Entry 1HCY (X-ray diffraction, 3.20 A resolution); this record covers chains D and E of the 6 polymer chains in the assembly.

[Chain D (and E)]
Molecule: Arthropodan hemocyanin
Source organism: Panulirus interruptus
Notes: chain E of this document is another copy of the same molecule, construct and numbering; everything in this record applies to it too
UniProtKB: P04254 (HCYA_PANIN); residues 1-657 here = UniProt positions 1-657
Sequence (657 residues; each row starts with the number of its first residue):
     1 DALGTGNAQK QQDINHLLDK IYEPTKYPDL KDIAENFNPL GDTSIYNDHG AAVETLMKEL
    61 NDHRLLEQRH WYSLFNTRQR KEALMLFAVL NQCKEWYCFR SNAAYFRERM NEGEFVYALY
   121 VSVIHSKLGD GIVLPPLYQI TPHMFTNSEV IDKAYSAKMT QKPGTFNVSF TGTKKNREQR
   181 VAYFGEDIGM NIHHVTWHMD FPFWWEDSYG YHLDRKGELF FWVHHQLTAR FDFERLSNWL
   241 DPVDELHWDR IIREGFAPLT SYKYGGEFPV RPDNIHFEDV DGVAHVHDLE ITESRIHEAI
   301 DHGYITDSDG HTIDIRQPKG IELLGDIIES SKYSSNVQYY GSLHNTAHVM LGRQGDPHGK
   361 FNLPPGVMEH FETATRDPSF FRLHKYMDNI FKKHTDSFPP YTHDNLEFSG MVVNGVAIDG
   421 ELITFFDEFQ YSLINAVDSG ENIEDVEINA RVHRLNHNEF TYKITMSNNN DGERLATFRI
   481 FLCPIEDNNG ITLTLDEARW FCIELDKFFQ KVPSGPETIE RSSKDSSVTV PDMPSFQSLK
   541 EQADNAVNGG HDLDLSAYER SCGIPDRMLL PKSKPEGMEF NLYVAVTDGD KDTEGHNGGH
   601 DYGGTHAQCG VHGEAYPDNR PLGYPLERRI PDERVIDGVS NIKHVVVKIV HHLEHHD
Unresolved in the structure: 597-605, 654-657
Construct notes: conflict Asp32 (Glu in P04254), Pro163 (Gln in P04254), Asn458 (Lys in P04254), Ser514 (Lys in P04254)
Swiss-Prot annotation at these positions:
  - binding site (Cu cation): His194, His198, His224, His344, His348, His384
  - glycosylation: Asn167 (N-linked (GlcNAc...) asparagine)
Disulfide bonds: Cys93-Cys98, Cys483-Cys502, Cys562-Cys609
Covalent attachments: N-acetylglucosamine (NAG) linked to Asn167

[How chain D and chain E interact]
Residue-residue contacts (48; chain D residue first):
  Tyr155(D) with Met159(E), hydrophobic
  Ser156(D) with Asp438(E), hydrogen bond
  Lys158(D) with Met159(E)
  Met159(D) with Tyr155(E), hydrophobic; Lys158(E); Val437(E), hydrophobic; Asp438(E)
  Thr160(D) with Asp438(E); Gly440(E)
  Gln161(D) with Ile443(E)
  Gly172(D) with Lys360(E); Phe361(E)
  Thr173(D) with Gly359(E), hydrogen bond (side chain-backbone); Lys360(E), hydrogen bond (backbone-backbone); Phe361(E); Asn362(E)
  Asn176(D) with His358(E); Gly359(E)
  Arg177(D) with Lys360(E); Phe361(E)
  Glu254(D) with Lys360(E), salt bridge
  Gly255(D) with Lys360(E); Phe361(E)
  Phe256(D) with Phe361(E), hydrophobic
  Ala257(D) with Phe361(E); Leu363(E), hydrophobic
  Leu259(D) with Phe361(E); Leu363(E), hydrophobic
  Glu267(D) with Glu267(E)
  Val270(D) with Val270(E), hydrophobic
  Pro272(D) with Pro272(E), hydrophobic
  Asp273(D) with Lys360(E), salt bridge
  Gly359(D) with Thr173(E), hydrogen bond (backbone-side chain); Asn176(E)
  Lys360(D) with Thr173(E), hydrogen bond (backbone-side chain); Arg177(E); Glu254(E), salt bridge; Asp273(E), salt bridge
  Phe361(D) with Thr173(E); Arg177(E); Gly255(E)
  Asn362(D) with Thr173(E)
  Asp438(D) with Ser156(E), hydrogen bond; Met159(E); Thr160(E)
  Gly440(D) with Thr160(E)
  Ile443(D) with Met159(E); Gln161(E)
Interface residues without a listed pair, chain D (32 interface residues in all): Asp152, Thr171, Asn274, Leu363, Val437, Ser439
Interface residues without a listed pair, chain E (32 interface residues in all): Asp152, Gly172, Phe256, Ala257, Leu259, Glu278, Ser439

[In short]
The chain D/chain E interface involves 32 residues from each chain, with 6 hydrogen bonds and 4 salt bridges.
Polar contacts include Glu254(D)-Lys360(E), Asp273(D)-Lys360(E) and Ser156(D)-Asp438(E). Covalently linked
N-acetylglucosamine: at Asn167(D). UniProt lists 6 Cu cation-binding residues on chain D.
Chain D and chain E are both Arthropodan hemocyanin (Panulirus interruptus); the structure, Crystal structure
of hexameric haemocyanin from panulirus interruptus refined at 3.2 angstroms resolution, was determined by
X-ray diffraction (same publication as 1HC1).
